PDB entry 8GYC | X-ray diffraction, 1.80 A resolution | chains A and B

# Chain A (and B)
Name: Annexin A5
Source organism: Homo sapiens
Notes: chain B of this document is another copy of the same molecule, construct and numbering; everything in this record applies to it too
Reference sequence: P08758 (ANXA5_HUMAN); residues 2-320 here = UniProt positions 2-320
Sequence (321 residues; each row starts with the number of its first residue):
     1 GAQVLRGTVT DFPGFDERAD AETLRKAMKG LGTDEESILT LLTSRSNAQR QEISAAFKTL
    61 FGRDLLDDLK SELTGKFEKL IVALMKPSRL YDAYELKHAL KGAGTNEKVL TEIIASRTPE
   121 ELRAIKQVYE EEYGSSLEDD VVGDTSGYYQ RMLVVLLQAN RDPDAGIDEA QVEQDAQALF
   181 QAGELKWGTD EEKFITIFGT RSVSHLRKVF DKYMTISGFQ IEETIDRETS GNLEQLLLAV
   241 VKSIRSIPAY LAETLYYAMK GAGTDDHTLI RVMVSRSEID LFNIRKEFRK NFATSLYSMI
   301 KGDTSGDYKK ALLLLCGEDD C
Unresolved in the structure: 1-2
Differences from the reference sequence: expression tag (1, 321)
Ion coordination: Ca2+ near Glu72 (its only coordinating residue here)
Swiss-Prot annotation at these positions:
  - motif: Leu314 to Asp319 ([IL]-x-C-x-x-[DE] motif)
  - modified residue: Ala2 (N-acetylalanine), Ser37 (Phosphoserine), Lys70 (N6-acetyllysine), Lys76 (N6-acetyllysine), Lys79 (N6-acetyllysine), Lys97 (N6-acetyllysine), Lys101 (N6-acetyllysine), Lys290 (N6-succinyllysine)
  - cross-link: Lys29 (Glycyl lysine isopeptide (Lys-Gly) (interchain with G-Cter in SUMO1))

# Interface between chain A and chain B
Cross-chain cystine bridges: Cys321(A)-Cys321(B)
Residue-residue contacts - 10 pairs, chain A then chain B:
  Gln3(A) - Thr10(B)  hydrogen bond (backbone-side chain)
  Gln3(A) - Asp11(B)
  Arg6(A) - Arg6(B)
  Thr10(A) - Gln3(B)  hydrogen bond (side chain-backbone)
  Asp11(A) - Gln3(B)
  Lys286(A) - Glu318(B)  salt bridge
  Glu318(A) - Lys286(B)  salt bridge
  Asp319(A) - Cys321(B)
  Cys321(A) - Asp319(B)
  Cys321(A) - Cys321(B)  disulfide
Also at the interface, not in a pair above, chain A (9 interface residues in all): Phe282
Also at the interface, not in a pair above, chain B (9 interface residues in all): Phe282

# Summary
The chain A/chain B interface involves 9 residues from each chain, with 1 disulfide bond, 2 hydrogen bonds and
2 salt bridges. Among the polar pairs are Lys286(A)-Glu318(B) and Gln3(A)-Thr10(B).
Both chains are Annexin A5 (Homo sapiens). Entry 8GYC (Annexin A5 protein dimer mutant) was determined by
X-ray diffraction, deposited together with 8H9Z and 8H0J.
